6TJA - chains A and B; structure by X-ray diffraction, 2.27 A resolution.

Chain A (and B):
Molecule: SVS_variant_AS1
Source organism: Streptomyces sp. CWA1
Notes: EC 4.2.3.158; chain B of this document is another copy of the same molecule, construct and numbering; everything in this record applies to it too
Sequence (361 residues; each row starts with the number of its first residue; numbers below 1 keep their minus sign (Met-1 is residue -1)):
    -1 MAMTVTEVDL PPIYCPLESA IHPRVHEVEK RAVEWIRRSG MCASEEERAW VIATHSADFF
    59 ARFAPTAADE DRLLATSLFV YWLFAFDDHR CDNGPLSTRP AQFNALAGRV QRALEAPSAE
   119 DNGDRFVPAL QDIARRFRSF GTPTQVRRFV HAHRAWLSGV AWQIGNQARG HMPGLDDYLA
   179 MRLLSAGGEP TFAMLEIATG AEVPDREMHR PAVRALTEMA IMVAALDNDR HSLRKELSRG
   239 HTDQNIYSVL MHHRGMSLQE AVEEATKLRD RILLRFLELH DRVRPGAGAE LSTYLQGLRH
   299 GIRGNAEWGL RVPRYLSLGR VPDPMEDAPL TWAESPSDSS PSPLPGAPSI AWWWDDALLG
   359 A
Unresolved in the structure: -1 to 6, 232-239, 310-324, 358-359 (chain B: -1 to 7, 87-95, 232-239, 311-324, 359)

Interface between chain A and chain B:
Contacting residue pairs - 69 pairs, chain A then chain B:
  Pro98(A) - Ala99(B)  hydrophobic
  Pro98(A) - Asn102(B)
  Ala99(A) - Pro98(B)  hydrophobic
  Ala99(A) - Gly163(B)
  Ala99(A) - Arg167(B)
  Gln100(A) - Arg167(B)
  Asn102(A) - Asn102(B)  hydrogen bond
  Asn102(A) - Ala159(B)  hydrogen bond (side chain-backbone)
  Asn102(A) - Trp160(B)
  Ala103(A) - Trp160(B)
  Gly106(A) - Trp160(B)
  Arg107(A) - Trp160(B)
  Arg107(A) - Asp175(B)
  Arg110(A) - Leu181(B)
  Arg110(A) - Glu216(B)  salt bridge
  Arg110(A) - Ser347(B)  hydrogen bond (side chain-backbone)
  Arg110(A) - Trp350(B)
  Ala114(A) - Ser347(B)
  Ala114(A) - Trp350(B)
  Pro115(A) - Leu356(B)  hydrophobic
  Ser116(A) - Pro346(B)  hydrogen bond (side chain-backbone)
  Ser116(A) - Ala349(B)
  Ser116(A) - Trp350(B)  hydrogen bond (side chain-backbone)
  Ala117(A) - Pro346(B)
  Glu118(A) - Pro346(B)
  Pro141(A) - His207(B)
  Thr142(A) - Asp203(B)
  Thr142(A) - His207(B)
  Arg145(A) - His207(B)
  Arg145(A) - Arg212(B)
  His149(A) - His149(B)
  Arg152(A) - Arg152(B)
  Arg152(A) - Ala153(B)
  Arg152(A) - Ser156(B)
  Arg152(A) - Leu182(B)
  Ala153(A) - Arg152(B)
  Ser156(A) - Arg152(B)
  Ser156(A) - Ser156(B)
  Ala159(A) - Asn102(B)  hydrogen bond (backbone-side chain)
  Trp160(A) - Asn102(B)
  Trp160(A) - Ala103(B)
  Trp160(A) - Gly106(B)
  Trp160(A) - Arg107(B)
  Gly163(A) - Ala99(B)
  Arg167(A) - Ala99(B)
  Arg167(A) - Gln100(B)
  Asp175(A) - Arg107(B)  salt bridge
  Leu181(A) - Arg110(B)
  Leu182(A) - Arg152(B)
  Asp203(A) - Thr142(B)
  Asp203(A) - Arg146(B)  salt bridge
  Asp203(A) - Asp203(B)
  His207(A) - Pro141(B)
  His207(A) - Thr142(B)
  His207(A) - Arg145(B)
  Arg212(A) - Arg145(B)
  Glu216(A) - Arg110(B)  salt bridge
  Pro346(A) - Ser116(B)  hydrogen bond (backbone-side chain)
  Pro346(A) - Ala117(B)
  Pro346(A) - Glu118(B)
  Ser347(A) - Arg110(B)  hydrogen bond (backbone-side chain)
  Ser347(A) - Ala114(B)
  Ser347(A) - Ser116(B)
  Ser347(A) - Ala117(B)
  Ile348(A) - Arg110(B)
  Ala349(A) - Ser116(B)
  Trp350(A) - Arg110(B)
  Trp350(A) - Ala114(B)
  Trp350(A) - Ser116(B)  hydrogen bond (backbone-side chain)
Also at the interface, not in a pair above, chain A (45 interface residues in all): Glu113, Asn120, Arg146, Asn164, Ala178, Arg204, Pro209, Trp351, Leu356
Also at the interface, not in a pair above, chain B (44 interface residues in all): Glu113, Pro115, Asn164, Ala178, Arg204, Pro209, Ile348, Trp351

In short:
45 residues of chain A and 44 residues of chain B are in contact, with 9 hydrogen bonds and 4 salt bridges.
Polar pairs include Arg110(A)-Glu216(B), Asp175(A)-Arg107(B) and Asp203(A)-Arg146(B).
Chain A and chain B are both SVS_variant_AS1 (Streptomyces sp. CWA1); the structure, Crystal structure of the
SVS_A2 protein (W79F,G83L mutant) from ancestral sequence reconstruction at 2.27 A resolution, was determined
by X-ray diffraction (same publication as 6TJZ, 6THU, 6TIV and 6TBD).
